6RDL - chains R and S of the 31 polymer chains in the assembly; structure by electron microscopy, 3.70 A resolution.

== Chain R ==
Molecule: Mitochondrial ATP synthase subunit delta
From: Polytomella sp. Pringsheim 198.80
Reference sequence: D7P7X6 (D7P7X6_9CHLO); residue numbers follow UniProt; this construct covers 1-199
Amino-acid sequence (199 residues; numbered 1 to 199; the number before each row is that of its first residue):
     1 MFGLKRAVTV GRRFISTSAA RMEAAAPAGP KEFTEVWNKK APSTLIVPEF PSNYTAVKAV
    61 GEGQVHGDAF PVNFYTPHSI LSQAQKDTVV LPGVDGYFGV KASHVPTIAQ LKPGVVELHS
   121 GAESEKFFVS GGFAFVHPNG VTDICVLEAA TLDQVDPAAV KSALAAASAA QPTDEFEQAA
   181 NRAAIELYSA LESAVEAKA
Unresolved in the structure: 1-22

== Chain S ==
Molecule: ATP synthase gamma chain, mitochondrial
From: Polytomella sp. Pringsheim 198.80
Reference sequence: Q4LDE7 (Q4LDE7_9CHLO); residue numbers follow UniProt; this construct covers 1-317
Amino-acid sequence (317 residues; numbered 1 to 317; the number before each row is that of its first residue):
     1 MALRKAVLSL GLSQGVAAEA VLGSGMFNAV QHESVRYASN QAVKQRIRAI KNIGKITKAM
    61 KMVAASKMKN AQIAVEQSRG LVDPFVRLFG DFPAVNSNKS VVVAVTSDKG LCGGLNSNIT
   121 KYTRATLATT ESEGKDVVVV SIGDKGRSQL TRIESQRYQL AIADTYKVRV TFGQASLIVE
   181 ELIKHNPQSY QILFNKFRSA ISFKPTVATI LSPDLLEKQL EDVTGNSLDA YDIEASHERS
   241 DVLRDLTEFH LGVTLYNAML ENNCSEHASR MSAMENSTKS AGEMLGKLTL DYNRKRQATI
   301 TTELIEIIAG ASALMDE
Unresolved in the structure: 1-38, 316-317

== Interface between chain R and chain S ==
Pairs across the interface (91; chain R residue first):
  Glu23(R) - Gln219(S)
  Glu23(R) - Asp222(S)
  Ala24(R) - Asp222(S)
  Ala26(R) - Asn96(S)
  Ala26(R) - Leu220(S)
  Ala28(R) - Phe92(S)  hydrophobic
  Ala28(R) - Ala94(S)
  Gly29(R) - Asp91(S)
  Gly29(R) - Pro93(S)
  Pro30(R) - Asp91(S)
  Glu32(R) - Pro93(S)
  Glu32(R) - Ala94(S)
  Phe33(R) - Pro93(S)  hydrophobic
  Phe33(R) - Ala94(S)  hydrophobic
  Phe33(R) - Thr126(S)
  Val36(R) - Thr129(S)
  Trp37(R) - Ala125(S)
  Trp37(R) - Thr126(S)
  Trp37(R) - Thr129(S)
  Lys40(R) - Ala128(S)  hydrogen bond (side chain-backbone)
  Lys40(R) - Thr129(S)
  Leu45(R) - Tyr122(S)  hydrophobic
  Leu45(R) - Ala125(S)  hydrophobic
  Ile46(R) - Tyr122(S)
  Pro48(R) - Pro205(S)
  Pro48(R) - Val207(S)  hydrophobic
  Glu49(R) - Pro205(S)  hydrogen bond (backbone-backbone)
  Glu49(R) - Thr206(S)
  Glu49(R) - Val207(S)  hydrogen bond (backbone-backbone)
  Phe50(R) - Asp91(S)
  Phe50(R) - Pro93(S)  hydrophobic
  Pro51(R) - Val207(S)
  Ser52(R) - Asp91(S)  hydrogen bond
  Tyr54(R) - Lys196(S)
  Tyr54(R) - Arg198(S)
  Tyr54(R) - Thr206(S)
  Thr55(R) - Asp83(S)
  Val57(R) - Arg87(S)  hydrogen bond (backbone-side chain)
  Lys58(R) - Arg87(S)
  Ala59(R) - Arg87(S)
  Ala59(R) - Tyr231(S)
  Asn73(R) - Arg87(S)  hydrogen bond
  Tyr75(R) - Gly80(S)
  Tyr75(R) - Leu81(S)  hydrophobic
  Tyr75(R) - Asp83(S)
  Tyr75(R) - Pro84(S)
  Thr76(R) - Leu81(S)
  Pro77(R) - Ser78(S)
  Pro77(R) - Leu81(S)
  Pro77(R) - Phe172(S)  hydrophobic
  Pro77(R) - Tyr256(S)
  His78(R) - Gln77(S)
  Ser79(R) - Gln77(S)
  Ile80(R) - Gln77(S)  hydrogen bond (backbone-side chain)
  Ile80(R) - Gly80(S)
  Val94(R) - Glu234(S)
  Val94(R) - Ala235(S)
  Val94(R) - Ser236(S)
  Asp95(R) - Glu234(S)
  Phe98(R) - Glu234(S)
  Pro106(R) - Ala230(S)
  Pro106(R) - Tyr231(S)
  Pro106(R) - Asp232(S)  hydrogen bond (backbone-backbone)
  Thr107(R) - Tyr231(S)
  Thr107(R) - Asp232(S)  hydrogen bond (side chain-backbone)
  Thr107(R) - Glu234(S)
  Ile108(R) - Tyr231(S)  hydrophobic
  Ile108(R) - Asp232(S)  hydrogen bond (backbone-backbone)
  Ile108(R) - Ile233(S)
  Ile108(R) - Glu234(S)  hydrogen bond (backbone-backbone)
  Ala109(R) - Glu234(S)
  Gln110(R) - Ala235(S)
  Phe133(R) - Val242(S)  hydrophobic
  Phe133(R) - Asp245(S)
  Phe133(R) - Leu246(S)  hydrophobic
  Phe133(R) - Phe249(S)  hydrophobic
  Phe135(R) - Leu88(S)  hydrophobic
  Phe135(R) - Leu246(S)  hydrophobic
  Val136(R) - Tyr231(S)
  His137(R) - Pro84(S)
  His137(R) - Arg87(S)
  His137(R) - Leu88(S)
  His137(R) - Tyr231(S)
  Pro138(R) - Tyr231(S)
  Asp143(R) - Pro84(S)
  Asp143(R) - Arg87(S)  salt bridge
  Cys145(R) - Leu81(S)  hydrophobic
  Cys145(R) - Pro84(S)  hydrophobic
  Cys145(R) - Phe249(S)
  Leu147(R) - Phe172(S)  hydrophobic
  Leu147(R) - Phe249(S)  hydrophobic
Other interface residues (no listed pair), chain R (51 interface residues in all): Ala41, Gly93, Val105, Val141, Val146
Other interface residues (no listed pair), chain S (47 interface residues in all): Glu76, Phe85, Val86, Val95, Lys121, Thr130, Lys204, Ala208

== In short ==
The interface between chain R and chain S involves 51 residues on one side and 47 on the other; the contacts
include 11 hydrogen bonds and 1 salt bridge. Polar pairs include Asp143(R)-Arg87(S), Lys40(R)-Ala128(S) and
Ser52(R)-Asp91(S).
Chain R is Mitochondrial ATP synthase subunit delta and chain S is ATP synthase gamma chain, mitochondrial,
both from Polytomella sp. Pringsheim 198.80; the structure, Cryo-EM structure of Polytomella F-ATP synthase,
Rotary substate 1B, monomer-masked refinement, was determined by electron microscopy (same publication as
6RD4, 6RD5, 6RD6, 6RD7, 6RD8, 6RD9 and 46 further entries).
